PDB entry 8F2N | electron microscopy, 3.00 A resolution | chains I and K of the 47 polymer chains in the assembly

[Chain I (and K)]
Molecule: Major capsid protein
Source organism: Bacillus phage phi29
Notes: chain K of this document is another copy of the same molecule, construct and numbering; everything in this record applies to it too
UniProtKB: P13849 (CAPSD_BPPH2); residue numbers follow UniProt; this construct covers 1-448
Amino-acid sequence (448 residues; each row starts with the number of its first residue):
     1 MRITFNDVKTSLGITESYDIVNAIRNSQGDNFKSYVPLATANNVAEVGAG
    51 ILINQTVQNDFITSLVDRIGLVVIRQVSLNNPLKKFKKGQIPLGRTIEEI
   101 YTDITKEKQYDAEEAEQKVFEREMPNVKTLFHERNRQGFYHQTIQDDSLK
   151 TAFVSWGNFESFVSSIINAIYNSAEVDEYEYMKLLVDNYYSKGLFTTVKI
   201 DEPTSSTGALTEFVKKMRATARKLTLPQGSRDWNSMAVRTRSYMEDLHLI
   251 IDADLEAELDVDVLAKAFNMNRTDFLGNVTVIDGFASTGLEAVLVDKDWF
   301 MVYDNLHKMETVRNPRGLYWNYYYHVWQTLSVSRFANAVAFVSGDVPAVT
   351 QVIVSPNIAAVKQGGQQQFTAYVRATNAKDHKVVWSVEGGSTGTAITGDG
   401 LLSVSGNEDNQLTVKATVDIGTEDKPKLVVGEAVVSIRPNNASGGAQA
Disordered / not traced: 440-448

[Interface between chain I and chain K]
Residue-residue contacts (11):
  Ala-39(I) with Glu-107(K), hydrogen bond (backbone-side chain)
  Thr-40(I) with Gln-109(K)
  Ala-360(I) with Ser-206(K), hydrogen bond (backbone-side chain); Thr-207(K), hydrogen bond (backbone-backbone)
  Val-361(I) with Ser-206(K)
  Lys-362(I) with Thr-204(K), hydrogen bond (side chain-backbone); Ser-205(K)
  Gln-367(I) with Ser-206(K), hydrogen bond
  Arg-438(I) with Ser-206(K); Thr-207(K); Glu-258(K), salt bridge
Also at the interface, not in a pair above, chain I (12 interface residues in all): Pro-37, Leu-38, Asn-43, Gly-365, Gln-366
Also at the interface, not in a pair above, chain K (11 interface residues in all): Lys-106, Lys-108, Gly-208, Asp-262

[In short]
12 residues of chain I and 11 residues of chain K are in contact; the contacts include 5 hydrogen bonds and 1
salt bridge. Polar contacts include Arg-438(I)/Glu-258(K), Ala-39(I)/Glu-107(K) and Ala-360(I)/Ser-206(K).
Chain I and chain K are both Major capsid protein (Bacillus phage phi29); the structure, Phi-29
partially-expanded fiberless prohead, was determined by electron microscopy (same publication as 8F2M and
8F2O).
